Entry 1HW8 (X-ray diffraction, 2.10 A resolution); this record covers chains C and D of the 4 polymer chains in the assembly.

[Chain C (and D)]
Molecule: Hmg-CoA reductase
From: Homo sapiens
Notes: EC 1.1.1.34; fragment: catalytic portion; chain D of this document is another copy of the same molecule, construct and numbering; everything in this record applies to it too
UniProt: P04035 (HMDH_HUMAN); residues 426-888 here = UniProt positions 426-888
Sequence (467 residues; numbered 422 to 888; the number before each row is that of its first residue):
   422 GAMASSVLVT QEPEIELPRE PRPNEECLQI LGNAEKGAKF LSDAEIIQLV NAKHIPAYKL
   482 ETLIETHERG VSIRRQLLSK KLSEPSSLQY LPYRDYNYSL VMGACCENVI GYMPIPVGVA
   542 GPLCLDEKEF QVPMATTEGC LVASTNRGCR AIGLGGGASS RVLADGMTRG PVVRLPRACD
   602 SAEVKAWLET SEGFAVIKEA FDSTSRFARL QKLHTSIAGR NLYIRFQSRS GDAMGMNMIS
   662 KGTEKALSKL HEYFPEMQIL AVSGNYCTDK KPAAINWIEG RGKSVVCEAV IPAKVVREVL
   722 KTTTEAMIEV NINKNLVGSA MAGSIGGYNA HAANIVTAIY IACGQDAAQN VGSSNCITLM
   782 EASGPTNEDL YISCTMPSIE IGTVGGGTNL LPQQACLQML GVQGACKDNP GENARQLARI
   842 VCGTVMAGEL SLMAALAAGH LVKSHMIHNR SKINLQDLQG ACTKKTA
Disordered / not traced: 422-487, 861-888 (chain D: 422-487, 860-888)
Sequence notes: insertion (422-425); engineered mutation I485 (Met in P04035)
Ligand contacts:
  - Hydrolyzed Compactin (114; (3R,5R)-3,5-dihydroxy-7-[(1S,2S,8S,8aR)-2-methyl-8-{[(2S)-2-methylbutanoyl]oxy}-1,2,6,7,8,8a-hexahydronaphthalen-1-yl]h eptanoic acid), molecule 1: E559, C561, L562, S565, K735, A751, H752, N755, L853, L857
  - Hydrolyzed Compactin (114), molecule 2: R590, M657, N658, S661, V683, S684, N686, C688, D690, K691, K692

[Chain C / chain D interface]
Pairs across the interface (202; chain C residue first):
  L499(C) with Q552(D); M820(D), hydrophobic
  L503(C) with Q552(D)
  S508(C) with A816(D); Q819(D), hydrogen bond (side chain-backbone); M820(D)
  L509(C) with M820(D), hydrophobic
  Y511(C) with L812(D); P813(D)
  L512(C) with A816(D)
  Y517(C) with P535(D), hydrophobic; P537(D)
  V522(C) with P537(D), hydrophobic
  A525(C) with G560(D), hydrogen bond (backbone-backbone)
  C526(C) with T557(D); T558(D); E559(D), hydrogen bond (backbone-backbone); G560(D)
  C527(C) with P537(D), hydrophobic; G539(D); T557(D)
  E528(C) with G539(D); G560(D); C561(D), hydrogen bond (side chain-backbone); L562(D); V563(D), hydrogen bond (side chain-backbone); A564(D), hydrogen bond (side chain-backbone)
  N529(C) with G539(D); V540(D), hydrogen bond (side chain-backbone); N567(D)
  V530(C) with V538(D)
  I531(C) with V538(D), hydrogen bond (backbone-backbone); V540(D), hydrophobic; M820(D), hydrophobic
  G532(C) with P537(D); V538(D), hydrogen bond (backbone-backbone)
  Y533(C) with Y533(D); P535(D), hydrophobic; I536(D); V538(D)
  M534(C) with M534(D); P535(D); I536(D), hydrogen bond (backbone-backbone); V538(D); I762(D); A763(D); P813(D); Q814(D); C817(D), hydrophobic
  P535(C) with Y517(D), hydrophobic; Y533(D), hydrophobic; M534(D); P813(D); Q814(D), hydrogen bond (backbone-side chain)
  I536(C) with Y533(D); M534(D), hydrogen bond (backbone-backbone); I536(D), hydrophobic; Q814(D)
  P537(C) with V522(D), hydrophobic; C527(D), hydrophobic; G532(D)
  V538(C) with V530(D); I531(D), hydrogen bond (backbone-backbone); G532(D), hydrogen bond (backbone-backbone); Y533(D); M534(D)
  G539(C) with C527(D); E528(D); N529(D)
  V540(C) with N529(D), hydrogen bond (backbone-side chain); I531(D), hydrophobic
  Q552(C) with L499(D); K502(D); L503(D)
  T557(C) with C526(D); C527(D)
  T558(C) with C526(D), hydrogen bond (backbone-side chain); G808(D); L811(D)
  E559(C) with C526(D), hydrogen bond (backbone-backbone); K691(D), salt bridge; D767(D)
  G560(C) with A525(D), hydrogen bond (backbone-backbone); C526(D); E528(D)
  C561(C) with E528(D), hydrogen bond (backbone-side chain)
  L562(C) with E528(D)
  V563(C) with C527(D), hydrophobic; E528(D), hydrogen bond (backbone-side chain)
  A564(C) with E528(D), hydrogen bond (backbone-side chain)
  N567(C) with N529(D)
  R595(C) with E730(D), salt bridge; N734(D)
  I638(C) with M742(D)
  A639(C) with V738(D), hydrophobic; M742(D), hydrophobic
  N642(C) with N734(D), hydrogen bond
  Y644(C) with N734(D), hydrogen bond (side chain-backbone); V738(D); G739(D), hydrogen bond (side chain-backbone); M742(D), hydrophobic
  L681(C) with V731(D); N734(D); L857(D)
  V683(C) with L857(D), hydrophobic
  S684(C) with K735(D), hydrogen bond (backbone-side chain)
  G685(C) with K735(D); G739(D)
  N686(C) with K735(D), hydrogen bond; N736(D), hydrogen bond; S740(D), hydrogen bond; A743(D); N750(D), hydrogen bond (side chain-backbone)
  Y687(C) with M742(D)
  T689(C) with A743(D)
  K691(C) with E559(D), salt bridge; A754(D); N755(D), hydrogen bond
  K692(C) with G748(D); N750(D); A751(D), hydrogen bond (side chain-backbone)
  P693(C) with S745(D), hydrogen bond (backbone-side chain); I746(D)
  A694(C) with A743(D); G744(D)
  A695(C) with A743(D), hydrogen bond (backbone-backbone); G744(D), hydrogen bond (backbone-backbone)
  I696(C) with A743(D), hydrogen bond (backbone-backbone)
  E730(C) with R595(D), salt bridge
  V731(C) with L681(D)
  N734(C) with R595(D); N642(D); Y644(D), hydrogen bond (backbone-side chain); L681(D)
  K735(C) with S684(D), hydrogen bond (side chain-backbone); G685(D); N686(D), hydrogen bond
  N736(C) with N686(D), hydrogen bond
  V738(C) with A639(D), hydrophobic; Y644(D)
  G739(C) with Y644(D); G685(D)
  S740(C) with N686(D), hydrogen bond
  M742(C) with S637(D); I638(D); Y644(D), hydrophobic; Y687(D)
  A743(C) with N686(D); T689(D); A694(D); A695(D), hydrogen bond (backbone-backbone); I696(D), hydrogen bond (backbone-backbone)
  G744(C) with A694(D); A695(D), hydrogen bond (backbone-backbone)
  S745(C) with P693(D), hydrogen bond (side chain-backbone)
  I746(C) with P693(D)
  G748(C) with K692(D)
  N750(C) with N686(D), hydrogen bond (backbone-side chain); K692(D)
  A751(C) with K692(D), hydrogen bond (backbone-side chain)
  A754(C) with K691(D); A769(D); V772(D), hydrophobic
  N755(C) with K691(D), hydrogen bond; A769(D)
  T758(C) with A768(D); A769(D)
  I762(C) with M534(D); I762(D), hydrophobic
  A763(C) with M534(D)
  D767(C) with E559(D)
  A768(C) with T758(D)
  A769(C) with A754(D); N755(D); T758(D); N771(D)
  N771(C) with A769(D); V772(D)
  V772(C) with A754(D), hydrophobic; N771(D)
  G808(C) with T558(D)
  L811(C) with T558(D)
  L812(C) with Y511(D), hydrophobic
  P813(C) with Y511(D); M534(D); P535(D)
  Q814(C) with M534(D); P535(D), hydrogen bond (side chain-backbone); I536(D)
  A816(C) with S508(D); L512(D)
  C817(C) with M534(D), hydrophobic
  Q819(C) with E505(D); S508(D)
  M820(C) with L499(D), hydrophobic; L503(D); S508(D); L509(D), hydrophobic; I531(D), hydrophobic
  G822(C) with E505(D)
  L857(C) with L681(D); V683(D), hydrophobic
Interface residues without a listed pair, chain C (98 interface residues in all): K502, P513, M555, S637, A682, D690, G747, Q766, S775
Interface residues without a listed pair, chain D (98 interface residues in all): P513, M555, V593, A682, G747, Q766, S775

[In short]
The chain C/chain D interface involves 98 residues from each chain, with 48 hydrogen bonds and 4 salt bridges.
Polar contacts include E559(C)-K691(D), R595(C)-E730(D) and S508(C)-Q819(D). Bound to chain C: Hydrolyzed
Compactin.
Both chains are Hmg-CoA reductase (Homo sapiens). Entry 1HW8 (Complex of the catalytic portion of human
hmg-CoA reductase with compactin (also known as mevastatin)) was determined by X-ray diffraction together with
1HW9, 1HWI, 1HWJ, 1HWK and 1HWL from the same study.
